9CAA - chains R and Z of the 20 polymer chains in the assembly; structure by electron microscopy, 4.04 A resolution (low resolution: residue-level contacts below are approximate; hydrogen-bond / salt-bridge calls are withheld).

== Chain R ==
Protein: Histone H2B 1.1
Source organism: Xenopus laevis
UniProt: P02281 (H2B11_XENLA); residues 1-125 here correspond to UniProt positions 2-126 (UniProt number = residue number + 1)
Chain sequence (125 residues; numbered 1 to 125; the number before each row is that of its first residue):
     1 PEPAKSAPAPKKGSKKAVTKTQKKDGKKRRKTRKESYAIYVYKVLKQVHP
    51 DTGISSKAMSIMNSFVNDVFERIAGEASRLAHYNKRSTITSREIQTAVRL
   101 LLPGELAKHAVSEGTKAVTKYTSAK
Disordered / not traced: 1-27
Construct notes: conflict Thr32 (Ser33 in P02281)
Curated features (UniProtKB/Swiss-Prot):
  - modified residue: Lys5 (N6-acetyllysine), Lys12 (N6-acetyllysine), Ser14 (Phosphoserine), Lys15 (N6-acetyllysine), Lys20 (N6-acetyllysine)
  - glycosylation: Ser112 (O-linked (GlcNAc) serine)
  - cross-link: Lys120 (Glycyl lysine isopeptide (Lys-Gly) (interchain with G-Cter in ubiquitin))

== Chain Z ==
Molecule: 285-nt DNA strand
Sequence (285 nucleotides; each row starts with the number of its first residue; numbers below 1 keep their minus sign (DG-105 is residue -105)):
  -105 GCCAGTGAATTCGAGCTCGGTACCCGGGGATCACAGGATGTACATATCTG
   -55 ACAGCTGCCTGGAGACTAGGGAGTAATCCCCTTGGCGGTTAAAACGCGGG
    -5 GGACAGCGCGTAGCTGCGTTTAAGCGGTGCTAGAGCTGTCTACGACCAAT
    45 TGAGCGGCCTGCGCACCGGGATTCTCCAGCAGGGCTTCCCACGTGCGCAG
    95 CAGGACGCAGCGCTGCCTGAAACTCGCGCCGCGAGGAGAGGGAGGACGAA
   145 CGCGCCCCCACCCCCTTATATAGGCGCCCTTCGAT
Disordered / not traced: -105 to -77, 77-179

== How chain R and chain Z interact ==
Contacting residue pairs (20; chain R residue first):
  Arg29(R) with DC30(Z); DT31(Z)
  Arg30(R) with DG-49(Z)
  Thr32(R) with DC30(Z)
  Arg33(R) with DT-46(Z)
  Glu35(R) with DG-45(Z)
  Tyr42(R) with DA-53(Z); DG-52(Z)
  Gly53(R) with DA-53(Z)
  Ile54(R) with DC-54(Z); DA-53(Z)
  Ser55(R) with DC-54(Z)
  Ser56(R) with DC-54(Z)
  Lys85(R) with DA-34(Z)
  Arg86(R) with DA-34(Z); DG-33(Z)
  Ser87(R) with DG-35(Z); DA-34(Z)
  Thr88(R) with DG-35(Z); DA-34(Z)
Also at the interface, not in a pair above, chain Z (12 interface residues in all): DC-47

== Overview ==
Chain R and chain Z form an interface of 14 and 12 residues respectively.
Here chain R is Histone H2B 1.1 (Xenopus laevis) and chain Z is a 285-nt DNA strand. Entry 9CAA (Cryo-EM
structure of human SRCAP-nucleosome complex in the pre-engaged state (composite structure)) was determined by
electron microscopy.
